9IRO - chains A and B; structure by X-ray diffraction, 2.18 A resolution.

Chain A:
Protein: Uracil-DNA glycosylase
Source organism: Staphylococcus aureus
Notes: EC 3.2.2.27
UniProt: Q6GJ88 (UNG_STAAR); residue numbers follow UniProt; this construct covers 1-218
Chain sequence (226 residues; row label = number of the first residue in the row):
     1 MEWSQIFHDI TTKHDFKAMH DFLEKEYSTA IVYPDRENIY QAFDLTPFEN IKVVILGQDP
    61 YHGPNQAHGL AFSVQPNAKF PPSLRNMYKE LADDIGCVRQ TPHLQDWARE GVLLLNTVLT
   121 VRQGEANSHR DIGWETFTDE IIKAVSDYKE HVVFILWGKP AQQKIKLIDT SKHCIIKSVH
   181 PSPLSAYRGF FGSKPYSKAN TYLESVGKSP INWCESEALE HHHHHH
Not modelled in the structure: 217-226
Differences from the reference sequence: expression tag (219-226)
Curated features (UniProtKB/Swiss-Prot):
  - active site: Asp59 (Proton acceptor)
Disulfides: Cys97-Cys214

Chain B:
Protein: Staphylococcus epidermidis uracil-DNA glycosylase inhibitor (SeUGI)
Source organism: Staphylococcus epidermidis
UniProt: A0A169SZN4 (A0A169SZN4_STAEP); residue numbers follow UniProt; this construct covers 1-116
Chain sequence (132 residues; each row starts with the number of its first residue; numbers below 1 keep their minus sign (His-15 is residue -15)):
   -15 HHHHHHSSGL VPRGSHMKTT TQELKQYMTR LFQLSNNETW ECETLEEAAE NILPKRFIND
    45 SPLAHLILET YTYYNNELHE LSIYPFLMYS NNQLISIGYL DHFDMDFLYL TDTKNTIIDE
   105 RHLLKEGGNN HE
Not modelled in the structure: -15 to -14, 110-116
Differences from the reference sequence: expression tag (-15 to 0)

How chain A and chain B interact:
Residue-residue contacts (46; chain A residue first):
  Gln58(A) with Leu29(B); Glu30(B), hydrogen bond (side chain-backbone)
  His62(A) with Thr28(B)
  Gln66(A) with Glu25(B), hydrogen bond; Tyr58(B), hydrogen bond
  Lys79(A) with Glu22(B); Glu25(B), salt bridge; Tyr58(B); Asn59(B); Asn60(B)
  Phe80(A) with Tyr58(B)
  Pro81(A) with Glu27(B); Tyr58(B), hydrophobic
  Pro82(A) with Glu27(B); Tyr58(B); Tyr68(B), hydrophobic
  Ser83(A) with Glu27(B), hydrogen bond
  Arg85(A) with Asn60(B); His63(B), hydrogen bond
  Gly124(A) with Lys2(B), hydrogen bond (backbone-side chain)
  Ala126(A) with Thr28(B)
  Arg130(A) with Glu30(B), salt bridge; Glu53(B), salt bridge
  Gly158(A) with Glu31(B)
  Lys159(A) with Glu31(B), hydrogen bond (backbone-side chain); Ala32(B); Ile51(B)
  Pro160(A) with Glu30(B); Glu31(B)
  Val179(A) with Asn35(B)
  His180(A) with Leu29(B); Glu31(B), hydrogen bond (backbone-side chain)
  Ser182(A) with Leu29(B)
  Pro183(A) with Glu27(B); Leu84(B)
  Leu184(A) with Asn35(B); Ile36(B); Thr54(B); Thr56(B); Leu84(B), hydrophobic
  Ser185(A) with Asn35(B)
  Tyr187(A) with Phe87(B)
  Arg188(A) with Asn35(B); Ile36(B); Leu37(B); Pro38(B)
Interface residues without a listed pair, chain A (25 interface residues in all): Pro64, Asn127
Interface residues without a listed pair, chain B (30 interface residues in all): Cys26, Glu34, Tyr55, Phe70, Met72, Met89

In short:
Chain A and chain B form an interface of 25 and 30 residues respectively, with 8 hydrogen bonds and 3 salt
bridges. Among the polar pairs are Lys79(A)-Glu25(B), Arg130(A)-Glu30(B) and Arg130(A)-Glu53(B). From UniProt:
active-site residue Asp59(A) on chain A.
Here chain A is Uracil-DNA glycosylase (Staphylococcus aureus) and chain B is Staphylococcus epidermidis
uracil-DNA glycosylase inhibitor (SeUGI) (Staphylococcus epidermidis). Entry 9IRO (Crystal structure of SeUGI
and SAUDG) was determined by X-ray diffraction.
